6TMO - chains A and C of the 5 polymer chains in the assembly; structure by X-ray diffraction, 2.10 A resolution.

== Chain A ==
Name: MHC class I antigen
Organism: Homo sapiens
Reference sequence: A0A5B8RNS7 (A0A5B8RNS7_HUMAN); residues 1-276 here correspond to UniProt positions 25-300 (UniProt number = residue number + 24)
Chain sequence (276 residues; row label = number of the first residue in the row):
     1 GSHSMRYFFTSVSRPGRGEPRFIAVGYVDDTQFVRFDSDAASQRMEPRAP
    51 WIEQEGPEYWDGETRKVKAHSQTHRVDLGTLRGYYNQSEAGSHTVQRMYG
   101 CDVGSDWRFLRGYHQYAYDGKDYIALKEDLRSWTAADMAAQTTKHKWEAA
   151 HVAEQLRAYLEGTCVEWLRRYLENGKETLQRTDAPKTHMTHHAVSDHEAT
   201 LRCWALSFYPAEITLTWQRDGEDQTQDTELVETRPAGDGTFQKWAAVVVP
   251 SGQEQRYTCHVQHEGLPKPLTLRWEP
Cystine bridges: Cys101-Cys164, Cys203-Cys259
Small-molecule neighbours:
  - tris(hydroxyethyl)aminomethane (TAM), molecule 1: Arg44, Asp61, Arg65
  - tris(hydroxyethyl)aminomethane (TAM), molecule 2: Leu130, Arg131, Ala153, Glu154, Arg157

== Chain C ==
Name: Eaagigiltv
Chain sequence (10 residues; each row starts with the number of its first residue):
     1 EAAGIGILTV

== Chain A / chain C interface ==
Pairs across the interface - 43 pairs, chain A then chain C:
  Met5(A) - Glu1(C)
  Tyr7(A) - Glu1(C)  hydrogen bond (side chain-backbone)
  Tyr7(A) - Ala2(C)  hydrogen bond (side chain-backbone)
  Tyr59(A) - Glu1(C)
  Glu63(A) - Glu1(C)
  Glu63(A) - Ala2(C)  hydrogen bond (side chain-backbone)
  Lys66(A) - Glu1(C)  salt bridge
  Lys66(A) - Ala2(C)  hydrogen bond (side chain-backbone)
  Lys66(A) - Ala3(C)
  Lys66(A) - Gly4(C)
  His70(A) - Ala3(C)  hydrogen bond (side chain-backbone)
  His70(A) - Ile7(C)
  Thr73(A) - Leu8(C)
  Thr73(A) - Thr9(C)
  Val76(A) - Thr9(C)
  Asp77(A) - Thr9(C)
  Asp77(A) - Val10(C)  hydrogen bond (side chain-backbone)
  Thr80(A) - Val10(C)
  Leu81(A) - Val10(C)  hydrophobic
  Tyr84(A) - Val10(C)  hydrogen bond (side chain-backbone)
  Arg97(A) - Ile7(C)
  Tyr99(A) - Ala2(C)
  Tyr99(A) - Ala3(C)  hydrogen bond (side chain-backbone)
  Tyr99(A) - Ile7(C)  hydrophobic
  Tyr116(A) - Val10(C)
  Thr143(A) - Val10(C)  hydrogen bond (side chain-backbone)
  Lys146(A) - Thr9(C)  hydrogen bond (side chain-backbone)
  Lys146(A) - Val10(C)
  Trp147(A) - Leu8(C)
  Trp147(A) - Thr9(C)  hydrogen bond (side chain-backbone)
  Trp147(A) - Val10(C)  hydrophobic
  Ala150(A) - Leu8(C)  hydrophobic
  Val152(A) - Gly6(C)
  Val152(A) - Leu8(C)  hydrophobic
  Gln155(A) - Ile5(C)
  Gln155(A) - Gly6(C)  hydrogen bond (side chain-backbone)
  Leu156(A) - Gly6(C)
  Tyr159(A) - Glu1(C)  hydrogen bond (side chain-backbone)
  Tyr159(A) - Ala2(C)
  Tyr159(A) - Ala3(C)  hydrophobic
  Thr163(A) - Glu1(C)
  Trp167(A) - Glu1(C)
  Tyr171(A) - Glu1(C)  hydrogen bond (side chain-backbone)
Also at the interface, not in a pair above, chain A (29 interface residues in all): His114, Tyr123, Ala158

== Overview ==
29 residues of chain A face 10 of chain C across their interface, with 14 hydrogen bonds and 1 salt bridge.
Among the polar pairs are Lys66(A)-Glu1(C), Tyr7(A)-Glu1(C) and Tyr7(A)-Ala2(C). Chain A binds
tris(hydroxyethyl)aminomethane.
Here chain A is MHC class I antigen (Homo sapiens) and chain C is Eaagigiltv. Entry 6TMO (Structure
determination of an enhanced affinity TCR, a24b17, in complex with HLA-A*02:01 presenting a MART-1 peptide
...) was determined by X-ray diffraction.
